1U9Y - chains C and D of the 4 polymer chains in the assembly; structure by X-ray diffraction, 2.65 A resolution.

[Chain C (and D)]
Molecule: Ribose-phosphate pyrophosphokinase
Source organism: Methanocaldococcus jannaschii
Notes: EC 2.7.6.1; fragment: Phosphoribosyl Diphosphate Synthase; chain D of this document is another copy of the same molecule, construct and numbering; everything in this record applies to it too
Reference sequence: Q58761 (KPRS_METJA); numbering as in UniProt (aligned over 1-284)
Chain sequence (284 residues; numbered 1 to 284; the number before each row is that of its first residue):
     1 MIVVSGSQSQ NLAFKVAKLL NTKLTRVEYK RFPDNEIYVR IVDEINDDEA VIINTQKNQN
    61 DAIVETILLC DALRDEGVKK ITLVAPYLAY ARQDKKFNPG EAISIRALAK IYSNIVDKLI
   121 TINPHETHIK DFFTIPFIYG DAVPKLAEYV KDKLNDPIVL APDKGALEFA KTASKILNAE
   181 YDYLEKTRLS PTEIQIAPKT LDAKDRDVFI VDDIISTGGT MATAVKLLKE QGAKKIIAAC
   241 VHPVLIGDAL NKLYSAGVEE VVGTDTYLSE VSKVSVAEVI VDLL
Unresolved in the structure: 186-195
UniProt features mapped onto this chain:
  - active site: K186
  - binding site (ATP): D34 to E36, R92, Q93
  - binding site (Mg(2+)): H125, D163
  - binding site (D-ribose 5-phosphate): R188, D212, S216 to T220

[How chain C and chain D interact]
Residue-residue contacts (67):
  P33(C) - I246(D)  hydrophobic
  D34(C) - Q59(D)
  D34(C) - V244(D)
  D34(C) - I246(D)
  E36(C) - Q59(D)
  E36(C) - A89(D)
  E36(C) - Y90(D)  hydrogen bond (side chain-backbone)
  I37(C) - N60(D)
  I37(C) - Y90(D)  hydrogen bond (backbone-side chain)
  Y38(C) - E101(D)  hydrogen bond
  R40(C) - N98(D)
  R40(C) - P99(D)  hydrogen bond (side chain-backbone)
  R40(C) - G100(D)
  R40(C) - E101(D)
  I41(C) - P99(D)
  I41(C) - G100(D)  hydrogen bond (backbone-backbone)
  Q59(C) - D34(D)
  Q59(C) - E36(D)
  N60(C) - I37(D)
  N60(C) - N60(D)
  N60(C) - D61(D)  hydrogen bond
  N60(C) - V64(D)
  D61(C) - N60(D)  hydrogen bond
  V64(C) - N60(D)
  V64(C) - I63(D)  hydrophobic
  V64(C) - Y90(D)
  I67(C) - A107(D)  hydrophobic
  I67(C) - I111(D)  hydrophobic
  L68(C) - Y90(D)  hydrophobic
  L68(C) - A102(D)
  L68(C) - S104(D)
  D71(C) - A102(D)
  D71(C) - I103(D)  hydrogen bond (side chain-backbone)
  D71(C) - R106(D)  salt bridge
  D71(C) - A107(D)
  A72(C) - G100(D)
  A72(C) - E101(D)
  A72(C) - A102(D)  hydrophobic
  D75(C) - K96(D)  salt bridge
  D75(C) - R106(D)  salt bridge
  E76(C) - G100(D)  hydrogen bond (side chain-backbone)
  A89(C) - E36(D)
  Y90(C) - E36(D)  hydrogen bond (backbone-side chain)
  Y90(C) - I37(D)  hydrogen bond (side chain-backbone)
  Y90(C) - V64(D)
  K96(C) - D75(D)  salt bridge
  N98(C) - R40(D)
  P99(C) - R40(D)  hydrogen bond (backbone-side chain)
  G100(C) - R40(D)
  G100(C) - I41(D)  hydrogen bond (backbone-backbone)
  G100(C) - A72(D)
  G100(C) - E76(D)
  E101(C) - Y38(D)  hydrogen bond
  E101(C) - A72(D)
  A102(C) - L68(D)
  A102(C) - D71(D)
  A102(C) - A72(D)  hydrophobic
  I103(C) - D71(D)  hydrogen bond (backbone-side chain)
  S104(C) - L68(D)
  R106(C) - D71(D)  salt bridge
  R106(C) - D75(D)  salt bridge
  A107(C) - I67(D)  hydrophobic
  A107(C) - D71(D)
  I111(C) - I67(D)  hydrophobic
  I111(C) - I111(D)  hydrophobic
  I246(C) - P33(D)  hydrophobic
  I246(C) - D34(D)
Interface residues without a listed pair, chain C (38 interface residues in all): R31, N35, V39, I63, Y87, L108, V244
Interface residues without a listed pair, chain D (39 interface residues in all): R31, N35, V39, Y87, L108, S216

[Summary]
38 residues of chain C and 39 residues of chain D are in contact, with 15 hydrogen bonds and 6 salt bridges.
Among the polar pairs are D71(C)-R106(D), D75(C)-K96(D) and D75(C)-R106(D).
Both chains are Ribose-phosphate pyrophosphokinase (Methanocaldococcus jannaschii). Entry 1U9Y (Crystal
Structure of Phosphoribosyl Diphosphate Synthase from Methanocaldococcus jannaschii) was determined by X-ray
diffraction (same publication as 1U9Z).
